Entry 7JK4 (electron microscopy, 3.40 A resolution); this record covers chains D and A of the 9 polymer chains in the assembly.

[Chain D]
Molecule: Origin recognition complex subunit 4
Source organism: Drosophila melanogaster
UniProt: Q9W102 (Q9W102_DROME); residue numbers follow UniProt; this construct covers 1-459
Sequence (462 residues; numbered -2 to 459; the number before each row is that of its first residue; numbers below 1 keep their minus sign (Ser-2 is residue -2)):
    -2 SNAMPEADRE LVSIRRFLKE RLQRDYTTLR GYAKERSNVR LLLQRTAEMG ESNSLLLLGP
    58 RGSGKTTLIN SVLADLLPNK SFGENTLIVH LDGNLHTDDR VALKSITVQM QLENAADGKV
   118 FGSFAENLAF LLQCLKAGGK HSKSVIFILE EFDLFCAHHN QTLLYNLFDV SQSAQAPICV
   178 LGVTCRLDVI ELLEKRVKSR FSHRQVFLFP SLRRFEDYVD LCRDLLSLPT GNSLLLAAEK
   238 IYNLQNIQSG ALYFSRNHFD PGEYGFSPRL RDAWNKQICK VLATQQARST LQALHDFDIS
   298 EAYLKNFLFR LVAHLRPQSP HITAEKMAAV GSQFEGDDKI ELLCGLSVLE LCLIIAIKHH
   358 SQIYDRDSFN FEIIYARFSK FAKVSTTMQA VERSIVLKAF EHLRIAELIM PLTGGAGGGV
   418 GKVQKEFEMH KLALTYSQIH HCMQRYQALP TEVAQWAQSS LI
Disordered / not traced: -2 to 1, 245-249, 411-419, 457-459
Construct notes: expression tag (-2 to 0)
Metal / ion sites: Mg2+: Thr63 (together with ATP)
Small-molecule neighbours:
  - ATP (adenosine-5'-triphosphate), molecule 1: Leu19, Thr25, Leu26, Arg27, Tyr29, Arg58, Gly59, Ser60, Gly61, Lys62, Thr63, Thr64, Cys182, Glu298, Ala299, Lys302
  - ATP, molecule 2: Tyr162, Arg193, Arg197
What the authors report for this chain:
  - mutagenesis - R97A (3-fold): decreased binding to DNA
  - binding site for the 60-nt DNA strand: Arg97

[Chain A]
Molecule: Origin recognition complex subunit 1
Source organism: Drosophila melanogaster
UniProt: O16810 (ORC1_DROME); residue numbers follow UniProt; this construct covers 440-924
Sequence (488 residues; numbered 437 to 924; the number before each row is that of its first residue):
   437 SNAPRRSIHL SNIVEQRVFE DDEIISTPKR GRSKKTVQDN DEDYSPKKSV QKTPTRTRRS
   497 STTTKTATTP SKGITTATAT PMTPSQKMKK IRAGELSPSM QQRTDLPAKD SSKSELQLAR
   557 EQLHVSVVPK SLPCREREFE NIYAFLEGKI QDQCGGCMYV SGVPGTGKTA TVTGVIRTLQ
   617 RMAKQNELPA FEYLEINGMR LTEPRQAYVQ IYKQLTGKTV SWEQAHALLE KRFTTPAPRR
   677 VTTVLLVDEL DILCNRRQDV VYNLLDWPTK SAAKLVVVTI ANTMDLPERL LMGKVTSRLG
   737 LTRLTFQPYS HKQLQEIVTA RLGGSETFKG EAVQLVARKV AAVSGDARRA LDICRRATEI
   797 ADTAAVKCVT MLHVQQALAE MIASAKVQAI RNCSRMEQIF LQAIAAEVTR TGVEETTFMG
   857 VYQQVETIAA FMGVTFPPPG RALRLCSKLG AERLIISEHS RNDLFQKILL NVSADDIHYA
   917 LRVEEMVN
Disordered / not traced: 437-518, 920-924
Construct notes: expression tag (437-439)
UniProt features mapped onto this chain:
  - binding site (ATP): Val564, Gly598 to Ala606, Glu685, Asn718, Arg784
  - binding site (Mg(2+)): Asp684, Glu685
  - modified residue: Ser533 (Phosphoserine)
Metal / ion sites: Mg2+: Thr605 (together with ATP)
Small-molecule neighbours:
  - ATP (adenosine-5'-triphosphate), molecule 1: Val561, Val563, Val564, Pro565, Leu568, Pro569, Arg571, Val599, Pro600, Gly601, Thr602, Gly603, Lys604, Thr605, Ala606, Glu685, Asn718, Tyr745, Ile753, Arg757, Ala783, Arg784, Leu787
  - ATP, molecule 2: Tyr698, Lys730, Arg734
What the authors report for this chain:
  - binding site for the 60-nt DNA strand: Ser657, Gln660, Arg692
  - mutagenesis - S657A/Q660A: unchanged binding to DNA
  - catalytic residues: Asp684
  - conformationally variable residues (loop rearrangement): Arg692
  - mutagenesis - D684A: abolished catalytic activity on ATP

[Interface between chain D and chain A]
Contacting residue pairs - 127 pairs, chain D then chain A:
  Arg42(D) with Arg556(A); Glu795(A), salt bridge
  Ala44(D) with Arg539(A), hydrogen bond (backbone-side chain)
  Glu45(D) with Arg539(A)
  Met46(D) with Gln553(A); Glu557(A)
  Glu48(D) with Gln553(A), hydrogen bond; Arg556(A); Arg791(A), salt bridge
  Ser49(D) with His560(A), hydrogen bond (backbone-side chain)
  Asn50(D) with Arg791(A), hydrogen bond
  Pro57(D) with Glu888(A)
  Glu81(D) with Thr540(A)
  Asn82(D) with Arg539(A); Thr540(A), hydrogen bond (side chain-backbone); Asp541(A), hydrogen bond
  Leu84(D) with Gln537(A)
  Met107(D) with Gln537(A), hydrogen bond (backbone-side chain)
  Glu110(D) with Lys523(A), hydrogen bond (backbone-side chain)
  Asn111(D) with Ile527(A)
  Ala113(D) with Lys523(A)
  Phe118(D) with Pro520(A), hydrophobic; Met524(A), hydrophobic
  Gly119(D) with Arg528(A)
  Phe121(D) with Thr638(A)
  Ala122(D) with Thr638(A); Gln642(A)
  Glu123(D) with Arg528(A), salt bridge; Thr655(A)
  Leu125(D) with Arg636(A); Thr638(A)
  Phe127(D) with Ile527(A), hydrophobic; Pro534(A), hydrophobic
  Leu129(D) with Arg636(A)
  Gln130(D) with Pro534(A); Lys649(A), hydrogen bond
  Cys131(D) with Pro534(A), hydrophobic; Met536(A)
  Ala134(D) with Pro534(A)
  Lys137(D) with Arg539(A); Pro543(A)
  His138(D) with Gln538(A); Arg539(A), hydrogen bond (backbone-backbone)
  Ser139(D) with Gln537(A); Arg539(A)
  Lys140(D) with Met536(A); Gln537(A), hydrogen bond (backbone-backbone); Gln538(A); Arg539(A)
  Val142(D) with Met536(A), hydrophobic
  Asn157(D) with Met635(A); Ile688(A)
  Thr159(D) with Met635(A), hydrogen bond (side chain-backbone)
  Tyr162(D) with Asn633(A); Met635(A), hydrophobic; Glu685(A), hydrogen bond
  Asn163(D) with Arg636(A)
  Asp166(D) with Arg636(A), salt bridge
  Ser168(D) with His560(A)
  Gln169(D) with Val561(A); Ser562(A); Arg784(A)
  Ser170(D) with Ser562(A)
  Ala171(D) with Ser562(A)
  Ala173(D) with Met536(A), hydrophobic
  Cys182(D) with Ala887(A)
  Arg183(D) with Arg889(A)
  Leu184(D) with Ala825(A), hydrophobic; Glu888(A)
  Asp185(D) with Lys822(A), salt bridge; Arg889(A); Asn907(A), hydrogen bond
  Glu191(D) with Met635(A)
  Lys192(D) with Pro600(A)
  Arg193(D) with Glu685(A), salt bridge; Asp687(A), salt bridge; Asn718(A), hydrogen bond
  Ser196(D) with Pro600(A); Asp782(A), hydrogen bond; Arg784(A), hydrogen bond
  Arg197(D) with Arg784(A)
  Ser199(D) with Asp788(A)
  His200(D) with Arg785(A); Met817(A)
  Arg201(D) with Arg792(A); Glu795(A), salt bridge; Met817(A)
  Gln202(D) with Ala819(A)
  Phe204(D) with Ala819(A), hydrophobic; Ala821(A), hydrophobic
  Phe206(D) with Ala821(A); Gln824(A); Asn828(A)
  Pro207(D) with Asn828(A), hydrogen bond (backbone-side chain)
  Arg210(D) with Arg827(A); Cys829(A), hydrogen bond (side chain-backbone); Arg831(A); Gln834(A), hydrogen bond
  Asp293(D) with Ser830(A); Arg831(A); Met832(A), hydrogen bond (backbone-backbone)
  Phe294(D) with Ser830(A), hydrogen bond (backbone-side chain); Pro873(A), hydrophobic; Arg877(A); Arg880(A); Leu881(A), hydrophobic
  Asp295(D) with Glu833(A); Arg880(A), salt bridge
  Ile296(D) with Asn828(A); Ser830(A)
  Tyr300(D) with Arg877(A); Arg880(A)
  Phe331(D) with Arg877(A), hydrogen bond (backbone-side chain)
  Glu332(D) with Pro874(A)
  Asp334(D) with Pro874(A)
  Arg363(D) with Met855(A); Phe901(A)
  Glu404(D) with Arg897(A)
  Met407(D) with Arg897(A); Asp899(A); Phe901(A), hydrophobic
  Lys428(D) with Phe901(A)
  Leu429(D) with Phe901(A)
  Ala430(D) with Leu900(A)
  Leu431(D) with Leu900(A)
  Thr432(D) with Leu900(A)
  Gln435(D) with Pro875(A)
Also at the interface, not in a pair above, chain D (83 interface residues in all): Asn35, Ser78, Gln108, Ala126, Leu132, Lys133, Val194, His292
Also at the interface, not in a pair above, chain A (77 interface residues in all): Ser535, Lys549, Gly601, Gln646, Ala717, Glu816, Val870, Gly876, Lys884, Asn898
Interface features reported in the paper:
  - interface residues, chain D: Arg193(D)

[Summary]
Chain D and chain A form an interface of 83 and 77 residues respectively; the contacts include 23 hydrogen
bonds and 9 salt bridges. Among the polar pairs are Arg42(D)-Glu795(A), Glu48(D)-Arg791(A) and
Glu123(D)-Arg528(A). The paper reports the catalytic residue Asp684(A); R97A of chain D reduces binding to
DNA; 3 substitutions were tested in all.
Chain D is Origin recognition complex subunit 4 and chain A is Origin recognition complex subunit 1, both from
Drosophila melanogaster; the structure, Structure of Drosophila ORC bound to AT-rich DNA and Cdc6, was
determined by electron microscopy, deposited together with 7JGR, 7JGS, 7JK2, 7JK3, 7JK5 and 7JK6.
